Entry 5HQO (X-ray diffraction, 1.81 A resolution); this record covers chain A.

== Chain A ==
Name: Ferritin light chain
From: Equus caballus
Reference sequence: P02791 (FRIL_HORSE); residues 1-174 here correspond to UniProt positions 2-175 (UniProt number = residue number + 1)
Chain sequence (174 residues; numbered 1 to 174; the number before each row is that of its first residue):
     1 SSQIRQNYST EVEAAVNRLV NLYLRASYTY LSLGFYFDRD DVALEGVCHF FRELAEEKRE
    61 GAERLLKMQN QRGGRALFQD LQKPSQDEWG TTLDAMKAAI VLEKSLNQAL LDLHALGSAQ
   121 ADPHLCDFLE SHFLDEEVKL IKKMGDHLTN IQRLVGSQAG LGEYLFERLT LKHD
Unresolved in the structure: 173-174
Swiss-Prot annotation at these positions:
  - region: Glu53 to Glu60 (Catalytic site for iron oxidation)
  - binding site (Fe cation): Glu53, Glu56, Glu57, Glu60, Glu63
  - modified residue: Ser1 (N-acetylserine)
Metal / ion sites: Palladium(II) allyl complex Pd: Glu45, Cys48; iridium ion near His49 (its only coordinating residue here); Cd2+ near Asp80 (its only coordinating residue here); palladium ion near His114 (its only coordinating residue here)
Small-molecule neighbours: Palladium(II) allyl complex (PLL): Phe35, Asp38, Glu45, Cys48, Arg52, Lys67
What the authors report for this chain:
  - Palladium(II) allyl complex coordination: Glu45, Cys48

== In short ==
Bound to chain A: Palladium(II) allyl complex. Glu45 and Cys48 form the Palladium(II) allyl complex Pd site.
From UniProt: 5 Fe cation-binding residues. The paper reports Palladium(II) allyl complex coordination by
Glu45 and Cys48.
Chain A is Ferritin light chain (Equus caballus); the structure, Crystal structure of
IrCp*/I-Pd(allyl)-apo-rHLFr, was determined by X-ray diffraction, deposited together with 5E1U and 5E2D.
